3CN3 - chains A and B; structure by X-ray diffraction, 1.80 A resolution.

# Chain A (and B)
Protein: Transthyretin
Source organism: Homo sapiens
Notes: chain B of this document is another copy of the same molecule, construct and numbering; everything in this record applies to it too
Reference sequence: P02766 (TTHY_HUMAN); residues 1-127 here correspond to UniProt positions 21-147 (UniProt number = residue number + 20)
Sequence (127 residues; row label = number of the first residue in the row):
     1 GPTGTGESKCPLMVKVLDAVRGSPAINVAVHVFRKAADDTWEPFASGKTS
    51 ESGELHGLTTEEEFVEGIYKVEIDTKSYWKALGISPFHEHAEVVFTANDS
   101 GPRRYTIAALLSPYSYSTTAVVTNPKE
Not modelled in the structure: 1-10, 126-127 (chain B: 1-10, 125-127)
UniProt features mapped onto this chain:
  - binding site (L-thyroxine): K15, E54, S117
  - modified residue: C10 (Sulfocysteine), E42 (4-carboxyglutamate), S52 (Phosphoserine)
  - glycosylation: N98 (N-linked (GlcNAc...) asparagine)
Small-molecule neighbours: 2,6-dibromo-4-phenoxyphenol (LJ4): K15, L17, T106, A108, A109, L110, S117, T118, T119

# Chain A / chain B interface
Residue-residue contacts (41):
  I68(A) with E89(B)
  F87(A) with F95(B), hydrophobic; T96(B); Y105(B), hydrophobic; I107(B), hydrophobic; A120(B), hydrophobic; V122(B), hydrophobic
  H88(A) with V93(B); V94(B)
  E89(A) with I68(B); V94(B), hydrogen bond (backbone-backbone); T96(B), hydrogen bond
  H90(A) with V94(B)
  E92(A) with E92(B); V94(B); Y116(B), hydrogen bond (backbone-side chain)
  V93(A) with H88(B)
  V94(A) with H88(B); E89(B), hydrogen bond (backbone-backbone); H90(B); E92(B)
  F95(A) with F87(B), hydrophobic
  T96(A) with E89(B), hydrogen bond
  Y105(A) with F87(B), hydrophobic
  I107(A) with F87(B), hydrophobic
  Y114(A) with T119(B), hydrogen bond (backbone-side chain); A120(B), hydrogen bond (backbone-backbone)
  S115(A) with T118(B), hydrogen bond (side chain-backbone); T119(B)
  Y116(A) with E92(B), hydrogen bond (side chain-backbone); S117(B); T118(B), hydrogen bond (backbone-backbone)
  S117(A) with Y116(B); S117(B), hydrogen bond
  T118(A) with S115(B), hydrogen bond (backbone-side chain); Y116(B), hydrogen bond (backbone-backbone)
  T119(A) with Y114(B), hydrogen bond (side chain-backbone); S115(B)
  A120(A) with F87(B), hydrophobic; Y114(B), hydrogen bond (backbone-backbone)
  V122(A) with F87(B), hydrophobic
Also at the interface, not in a pair above, chain A (21 interface residues in all): K76
Also at the interface, not in a pair above, chain B (22 interface residues in all): K70, K76

# Overview
21 residues of chain A face 22 of chain B across their interface, with 15 hydrogen bonds. Among the polar
pairs are E89(A)-T96(B), E92(A)-Y116(B) and Y114(A)-T119(B). Ligands of chain A: 2,6-dibromo-4-phenoxyphenol.
From UniProt: 3 L-thyroxine-binding residues on chain A.
Both chains are Transthyretin (Homo sapiens). Entry 3CN3 (Human transthyretin (TTR) in complex with
1,3-Dibromo-2-hydroxy-5-phenoxybenzene) was determined by X-ray diffraction (same publication as 3CN0, 3CN1,
3CN2 and 3CN4).
